Entry 6LFO (electron microscopy, 3.40 A resolution); this record covers chains A and B of the 6 polymer chains in the assembly.

== Chain A ==
Name: Guanine nucleotide-binding protein G(i) subunit alpha-1
Source organism: Homo sapiens
UniProt: P63096 (GNAI1_HUMAN); numbering as in UniProt (aligned over 2-354)
Amino-acid sequence (353 residues; numbered 2 to 354; the number before each row is that of its first residue):
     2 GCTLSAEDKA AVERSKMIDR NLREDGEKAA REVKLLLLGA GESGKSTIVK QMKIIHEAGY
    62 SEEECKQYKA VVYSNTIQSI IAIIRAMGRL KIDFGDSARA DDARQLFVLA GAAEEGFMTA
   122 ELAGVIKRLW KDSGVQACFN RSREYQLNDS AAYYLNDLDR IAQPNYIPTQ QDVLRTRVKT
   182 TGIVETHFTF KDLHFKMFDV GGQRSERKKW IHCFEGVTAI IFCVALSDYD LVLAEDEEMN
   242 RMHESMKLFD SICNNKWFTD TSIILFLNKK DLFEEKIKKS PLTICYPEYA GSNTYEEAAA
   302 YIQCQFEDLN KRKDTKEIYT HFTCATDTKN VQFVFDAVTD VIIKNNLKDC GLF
Disordered / not traced: 2, 57-178
Curated features (UniProtKB/Swiss-Prot):
  - region: Lys35 to Thr48 (G1 motif), Asp173 to Thr181 (G2 motif), Phe196 to Arg205 (G3 motif), Ile265 to Asp272 (G4 motif), Thr324 to Thr329 (G5 motif)
  - binding site (GTP): Glu43 to Thr48, Ser151, Leu175 to Thr181, Asp200 to Gln204, Asn269 to Asp272, Ala326
  - binding site (Mg(2+)): Ser47, Thr181
  - modified residue: Arg178 (ADP-ribosylarginine), Gln204 (Deamidated glutamine), Cys351 (ADP-ribosylcysteine)
  - lipidation: Gly2 (N-myristoyl glycine), Cys3 (S-palmitoyl cysteine)
  - natural variant: Gly40 (G40C: In NEDHISB; G40R: In NEDHISB), Gly45 (G45D: In NEDHISB), Thr48 (T48I: In NEDHISB; T48K: In NEDHISB), Gln52 (Q52P: In NEDHISB), Ser75 (deletion: In NEDHISB; uncertain significance), Gln172 (deletion: In NEDHISB), Asp173 (D173V: In NEDHISB), Glu186 to Phe189 (deletion: In NEDHISB; uncertain significance), Cys224 (C224Y: In NEDHISB), Lys270 (K270N: In NEDHISB; K270R: In NEDHISB), Asp272 (D272G: In NEDHISB), Ala326 (A326P: In NEDHISB), 1 further natural variant entry in UniProt
  - mutagenesis: Gly42 (G42R: Abolishes switch to an activated conformation and dissociation from beta and gamma subunits upon GTP binding. Abolishes interaction with RGS family members), Glu116 (E116L: Enhances interaction (inactive GDP-bound) with RGS14), Gln147 (Q147L: Enhances interaction (inactive GDP-bound) with RGS14), Glu245 (E245L: Enhances interaction (inactive GDP-bound) with RGS14)

== Chain B ==
Name: Guanine nucleotide-binding protein G(I)/G(S)/G(T) subunit beta-1
Source organism: Homo sapiens
UniProt: P62873 (GBB1_HUMAN); numbering as in UniProt (aligned over 2-340)
Amino-acid sequence (346 residues; row label = number of the first residue in the row; numbers below 1 keep their minus sign (Ile-5 is residue -5)):
    -5 IGRARGFSEL DQLRQEAEQL KNQIRDARKA CADATLSQIT NNIDPVGRIQ MRTRRTLRGH
    55 LAKIYAMHWG TDSRLLVSAS QDGKLIIWDS YTTNKVHAIP LRSSWVMTCA YAPSGNYVAC
   115 GGLDNICSIY NLKTREGNVR VSRELAGHTG YLSCCRFLDD NQIVTSSGDT TCALWDIETG
   175 QQTTTFTGHT GDVMSLSLAP DTRLFVSGAC DASAKLWDVR EGMCRQTFTG HESDINAICF
   235 FPNGNAFATG SDDATCRLFD LRADQELMTY SHDNIICGIT SVSFSKSGRL LLAGYDDFNC
   295 NVWDALKADR AGVLAGHDNR VSCLGVTDDG MAVATGSWDS FLKIWN
Disordered / not traced: -5 to 2
Sequence notes: expression tag (-5 to 1)
Curated features (UniProtKB/Swiss-Prot):
  - modified residue: Ser2 (N-acetylserine), His266 (Phosphohistidine)
  - natural variant: Leu30 (L30F: In MRD42; uncertain significance), Arg52 (R52G: In MRD42), Gly64 (G64V: In MRD42), Asp76 (D76E: In MRD42; D76G: In MRD42), Gly77 (G77S: In MRD42), Lys78 (K78R: In MRD42), Ile80 (I80N: In MRD42; I80T: In MRD42), His91 (H91R: In MRD42; uncertain significance), Ala92 (A92T: In MRD42), Pro94 (P94S: In MRD42), Leu95 (L95P: In MRD42), Arg96 (R96L: In MRD42), 5 further natural variant entries in UniProt

== Interface between chain A and chain B ==
Residue-residue contacts (48; chain A residue first):
  Val13(A) - Asn88(B)
  Arg15(A) - Val90(B)  hydrogen bond (side chain-backbone)
  Arg15(A) - His91(B)
  Ser16(A) - Asn88(B)
  Ser16(A) - Lys89(B)  hydrogen bond (side chain-backbone)
  Ile19(A) - Lys89(B)
  Ile19(A) - Ala92(B)  hydrophobic
  Asp20(A) - Lys89(B)  salt bridge
  Leu23(A) - Gly53(B)
  Leu23(A) - Lys78(B)
  Leu23(A) - Ile80(B)  hydrophobic
  Leu23(A) - Ala92(B)  hydrophobic
  Gly27(A) - Leu55(B)
  Lys35(A) - Trp99(B)
  Lys180(A) - Ile120(B)
  Thr181(A) - Asp118(B)
  Thr181(A) - Ile120(B)
  Thr182(A) - Asn119(B)  hydrogen bond
  Thr182(A) - His142(B)
  Gly183(A) - Asn119(B)
  Ile184(A) - Leu117(B)  hydrophobic
  Phe199(A) - Trp99(B)  hydrophobic
  Gly203(A) - Thr143(B)
  Gln204(A) - Leu117(B)
  Gln204(A) - Asn119(B)
  Gln204(A) - Gly144(B)
  Gln204(A) - Tyr145(B)
  Ser206(A) - Tyr145(B)
  Ser206(A) - Gly162(B)  hydrogen bond (side chain-backbone)
  Ser206(A) - Asp186(B)  hydrogen bond
  Glu207(A) - Cys204(B)
  Lys209(A) - Asp228(B)  salt bridge
  Lys210(A) - Tyr145(B)
  Lys210(A) - Met188(B)
  Lys210(A) - Cys204(B)
  Lys210(A) - Asp228(B)  salt bridge
  Lys210(A) - Asn230(B)
  Trp211(A) - Leu117(B)  hydrophobic
  His213(A) - Lys57(B)
  His213(A) - Tyr59(B)
  His213(A) - Trp332(B)
  Cys214(A) - Tyr59(B)  hydrogen bond
  Cys214(A) - Gln75(B)  hydrogen bond
  Cys214(A) - Trp99(B)
  Phe215(A) - Trp99(B)  hydrophobic
  Phe215(A) - Leu117(B)  hydrophobic
  Glu216(A) - Lys57(B)
  Trp258(A) - Arg314(B)
Interface residues without a listed pair, chain A (29 interface residues in all): Asp9, Asp26, Glu186
Interface residues without a listed pair, chain B (33 interface residues in all): Ser98, Met101, Ala140, Asp246

== In short ==
The interface between chain A and chain B involves 29 residues on one side and 33 on the other; the contacts
include 7 hydrogen bonds and 3 salt bridges. Polar contacts include Asp20(A)-Lys89(B), Lys209(A)-Asp228(B) and
Lys210(A)-Asp228(B).
Chain A is Guanine nucleotide-binding protein G(i) subunit alpha-1 and chain B is Guanine nucleotide-binding
protein G(I)/G(S)/G(T) subunit beta-1, both from Homo sapiens; the structure, Cryo-EM structure of a class A
GPCR monomer, was determined by electron microscopy together with 6LFL and 6LFM from the same study.
